PDB entry 3TWC | X-ray diffraction, 1.65 A resolution | chains L and H

# Chain L
Protein: PGT127 light chain, Ig lambda-2 chain C regions
Organism: Homo sapiens
Reference sequence: P0CG05 (LAC2_HUMAN); the author numbering skips numbers that UniProt does not, so the offset changes along the chain: 107-168 = UniProt 1-62; 170-200 = UniProt 63-93; 203-215 = UniProt 94-106
Chain sequence (211 residues; row label = number of the first residue in the row; note: 6 numbers in that range are skipped by the numbering (no residue carries them; nothing is unmodelled there)):
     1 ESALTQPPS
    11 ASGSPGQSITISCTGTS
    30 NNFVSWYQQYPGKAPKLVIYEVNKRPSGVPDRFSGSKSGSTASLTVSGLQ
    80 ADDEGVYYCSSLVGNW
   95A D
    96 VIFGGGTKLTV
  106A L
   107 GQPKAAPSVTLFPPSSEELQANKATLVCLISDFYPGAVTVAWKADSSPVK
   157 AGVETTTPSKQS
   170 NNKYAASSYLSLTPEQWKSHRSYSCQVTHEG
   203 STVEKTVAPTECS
Not modelled in the structure: 1-2, 215
Modified positions: Glu1 (pyroglutamic acid; PCA)
Disulfide bonds: Cys23-Cys88, Cys134-Cys194
Ligand contacts: amylamine / alpha-D-mannopyranose: Val92, Gly93, Asn94, Trp95, Asp95A
What the authors report for this chain:
  - mutagenesis - W95A: decreased binding to gp120

# Chain H
Protein: PGT127 heavy chain, Ig gamma-1 chain C region
Organism: Homo sapiens
Reference sequence: P01857 (IGHG1_HUMAN); the construct has insertions or renumbered stretches relative to UniProt, so the offset changes along the chain: 114-126 = UniProt 1-13; 129-155 = UniProt 14-40; 163-170 = UniProt 43-50; 172-181 = UniProt 51-60; 3 more segments
Chain sequence (239 residues; row label = number of the first residue in the row; note: 14 numbers in that range are skipped by the numbering (no residue carries them; nothing is unmodelled there); a row labelled like 35A-35B holds insertion residues (35A, then the next letters in order)):
     1 EPQLQESGPGLVEASETLSLTCTVSGDSTGRCNYF
35A-35B WG
    36 WVRQPPGKGLEWIGSLS
52A-52F HCRSYY
    53 NTDWTYHNPSLKSRLTISLDTPKNQVFLRL
82A-82C TSV
    83 TAADTATYYCARFGGEVL
100A-100K VYRDWPKPAWV
   101 DLWGRGTLVTVSSASTKGPSVFPLAP
   129 SSKSTSGGTAALGCLVKDYFPEPVTVS
   157 WN
   163 SGALTSGV
   172 HTFPAVLQSS
   183 GLYSLSSVVTVPSSSLGTQ
   205 TYICNVNHKPSNTKVDKR
   225 VEPKSCD
Not modelled in the structure: 129-135, 231
Modified positions: Glu1 (pyroglutamic acid; PCA)
Disulfide bonds: Cys22-Cys92, Cys32-Cys52B, Cys142-Cys208
Ligand contacts: amylamine / alpha-D-mannopyranose: Pro61, Asp100D, Trp100E
UniProt features mapped onto this chain:
  - region: Glu226 to Asp231 (Hinge)
What the authors report for this chain:
  - mutagenesis - C32A, H59A: decreased binding to gp120

# Chain L / chain H interface
Disulfides between the chains: Cys214(L)-Cys230(H)
Contacting residue pairs (67; chain L residue first):
  Phe32(L) - Glu98(H)
  Phe32(L) - Lys100G(H)
  Phe32(L) - Ala100I(H)  hydrophobic
  Phe32(L) - Trp100J(H)  hydrophobic
  Ser34(L) - Trp100J(H)
  Tyr36(L) - Trp100J(H)
  Tyr36(L) - Val100K(H)  hydrogen bond (side chain-backbone)
  Tyr36(L) - Trp103(H)  hydrophobic
  Gln38(L) - Gln39(H)  hydrogen bond
  Gln38(L) - Tyr91(H)  hydrogen bond
  Lys42(L) - Tyr91(H)
  Ala43(L) - Tyr91(H)  hydrophobic
  Ala43(L) - Gly104(H)
  Pro44(L) - Leu45(H)  hydrophobic
  Pro44(L) - Tyr91(H)
  Pro44(L) - Trp103(H)
  Leu46(L) - Trp100J(H)  hydrophobic
  Leu46(L) - Val100K(H)
  Leu46(L) - Asp101(H)
  Tyr49(L) - Trp100J(H)  hydrophobic
  Glu50(L) - Trp100J(H)
  Tyr87(L) - Gln39(H)  hydrogen bond
  Tyr87(L) - Lys43(H)
  Tyr87(L) - Gly44(H)
  Tyr87(L) - Leu45(H)  hydrophobic
  Leu91(L) - Lys100G(H)
  Leu91(L) - Pro100H(H)
  Asn94(L) - Trp100E(H)  hydrogen bond (backbone-side chain)
  Trp95(L) - Trp47(H)
  Trp95(L) - Tyr58(H)
  Trp95(L) - Trp100E(H)
  Asp95A(L) - Trp47(H)
  Asp95A(L) - Pro61(H)
  Val96(L) - Trp47(H)
  Val96(L) - Pro100H(H)
  Val96(L) - Ala100I(H)
  Phe98(L) - Leu45(H)
  Phe98(L) - Trp47(H)
  Phe118(L) - Leu124(H)
  Phe118(L) - Ala125(H)
  Phe118(L) - Ala139(H)
  Ser121(L) - Phe122(H)
  Ser121(L) - Pro123(H)
  Glu123(L) - Phe122(H)
  Glu123(L) - Pro123(H)
  Glu123(L) - Lys221(H)  salt bridge
  Glu124(L) - Phe122(H)
  Glu124(L) - Lys145(H)  salt bridge
  Lys129(L) - Lys145(H)
  Val133(L) - Ser188(H)
  Leu135(L) - Phe174(H)  hydrophobic
  Leu135(L) - Ser188(H)
  Leu135(L) - Val190(H)  hydrophobic
  Glu160(L) - Val177(H)
  Thr162(L) - Pro175(H)
  Thr162(L) - Val177(H)
  Thr163(L) - Gly42(H)
  Lys166(L) - His172(H)
  Gln167(L) - His172(H)
  Ala174(L) - His172(H)
  Ala174(L) - Phe174(H)  hydrophobic
  Ala175(L) - Phe174(H)
  Ser176(L) - Phe174(H)
  Tyr178(L) - Leu143(H)  hydrophobic
  Tyr178(L) - Leu187(H)
  Tyr178(L) - Ser188(H)  hydrogen bond
  Cys214(L) - Cys230(H)  disulfide
Also at the interface, not in a pair above, chain L (40 interface residues in all): Ser89, Thr116, Ala127, Thr131, Ser165, Ser168
Also at the interface, not in a pair above, chain H (44 interface residues in all): Val37, Glu46, His59, Arg105, Leu140, Asp146, Val170, Ala176, Leu178

# Summary
Chain L and chain H form an interface of 40 and 44 residues respectively; the contacts include 1 disulfide
bond, 6 hydrogen bonds and 2 salt bridges. Polar contacts include Glu123(L)-Lys221(H), Glu124(L)-Lys145(H) and
Tyr36(L)-Val100K(H). From the paper: C32A and H59A of chain H reduce binding to gp120; W95A of chain L reduces
binding to gp120.
Chain L is PGT127 light chain, Ig lambda-2 chain C regions and chain H is PGT127 heavy chain, Ig gamma-1 chain
C region, both from Homo sapiens; the structure, Crystal structure of broad and potent HIV-1 neutralizing
antibody PGT127 in complex with Man9, was determined by X-ray diffraction (same publication as 3TV3 and 3TYG).
